1TMB - chains L and H of the 4 polymer chains in the assembly; structure by X-ray diffraction, 2.30 A resolution.

Chain L:
Name: Alpha-thrombin (small subunit)
Source organism: Homo sapiens
Notes: EC 3.4.21.5
Reference sequence: P00734 (THRB_HUMAN); residues 1-14 here correspond to UniProt positions 336-349 (UniProt number = residue number + 335)
Chain sequence (36 residues; each row starts with the number of its first residue; a row labelled like 14A-14N holds insertion residues (14A, then the next letters in order)):
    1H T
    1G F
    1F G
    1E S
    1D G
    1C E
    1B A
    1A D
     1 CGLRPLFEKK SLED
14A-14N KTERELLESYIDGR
Disordered / not traced: 1H, 1G, 1F, 1E, 14L-14N
Curated features (UniProtKB/Swiss-Prot):
  - site: Arg14N (Cleavage)

Chain H:
Name: Alpha-thrombin (large subunit)
Source organism: Homo sapiens
Notes: EC 3.4.21.5
Reference sequence: P00734 (THRB_HUMAN); the construct lacks a stretch of the UniProt sequence and is renumbered around it, so the offset changes along the chain: 16-36 = UniProt 364-384; 37-60 = UniProt 386-409; 61-77 = UniProt 419-435; 78-97 = UniProt 437-456; 7 more segments
Chain sequence (259 residues; row label = number of the first residue in the row; note: 3 numbers in that range are skipped by the numbering (no residue carries them; nothing is unmodelled there); a row labelled like 60A-60I holds insertion residues (60A, then the next letters in order)):
    16 IVEGSDAEIG MSPWQVMLFR K
   36A S
    37 PQELLCGASL ISDRWVLTAA HCLL
60A-60I YPPWDKNFT
    61 ENDLLVRIGK HSRTRYE
   77A R
    78 NIEKISMLEK IYIHPRYNWR
   97A E
    98 NLDRDIALMK LKKPVAFSDY IHPVCLPDRE TA
129A-129C ASL
   130 LQAGYKGRVT GWGNLKET
147A-147G WTANVGK
   150 GQPSVLQVVN LPIVERPVCK DSTRIRITDN MFCAG
  184A Y
   185 KP
186A-186D DEGK
   187 RGDACEGDSG GPFVMKSP
204A-204B FN
   205 NRWYQMGIVS WGE
   219 GCD
  221A R
   222 DGKYGFYTHV FRLKKWIQKV IDQFGE
Disordered / not traced: 147A-147G
Cystine bridges: Cys42-Cys58, Cys168-Cys182, Cys191-Cys220
Curated features (UniProtKB/Swiss-Prot):
  - region: Ala183 to Val200 (High affinity receptor-binding region which is also known as the TP508 peptide)
  - active site (Charge relay system): His57, Asp102, Ser195
  - glycosylation: Asn60G (N-linked (GlcNAc...) (complex) asparagine)

How chain L and chain H interact:
Contacting residue pairs - 66 pairs, chain L then chain H:
  Cys1(L) - Pro120(H)
  Cys1(L) - Cys122(H)  disulfide
  Cys1(L) - Arg206(H)  hydrogen bond (backbone-side chain)
  Asp1A(L) - His119(H)  hydrogen bond (backbone-side chain)
  Asp1A(L) - Arg206(H)
  Ala1B(L) - Arg206(H)  hydrogen bond (backbone-side chain)
  Glu1C(L) - Ile47(H)
  Glu1C(L) - Ser48(H)
  Glu1C(L) - Val121(H)
  Glu1C(L) - Cys122(H)
  Glu1C(L) - Leu123(H)  hydrogen bond (side chain-backbone)
  Gly1D(L) - Ser48(H)
  Gly1D(L) - Asp49(H)
  Gly1D(L) - Phe114(H)
  Gly2(L) - Pro120(H)  hydrogen bond (backbone-backbone)
  Gly2(L) - Cys122(H)
  Gly2(L) - Arg206(H)
  Gly2(L) - Trp207(H)  hydrogen bond (backbone-backbone)
  Leu3(L) - His119(H)  hydrogen bond (backbone-side chain)
  Leu3(L) - Arg206(H)
  Arg4(L) - Gly25(H)
  Arg4(L) - Met26(H)  hydrogen bond (side chain-backbone)
  Arg4(L) - Pro28(H)
  Arg4(L) - Trp29(H)
  Arg4(L) - Arg137(H)
  Arg4(L) - Trp207(H)
  Pro5(L) - Ser115(H)
  Pro5(L) - Asp116(H)
  Pro5(L) - His119(H)
  Leu6(L) - Ile24(H)
  Leu6(L) - Asp116(H)
  Phe7(L) - Glu23(H)
  Phe7(L) - Ile24(H)
  Phe7(L) - Gly25(H)
  Phe7(L) - Met26(H)  hydrophobic
  Glu8(L) - Lys202(H)  salt bridge
  Glu8(L) - Asn205(H)
  Glu8(L) - Trp207(H)  hydrogen bond
  Lys9(L) - His119(H)
  Asp14(L) - Glu23(H)
  Asp14(L) - Met26(H)
  Asp14(L) - Arg137(H)  salt bridge
  Asp14(L) - Trp207(H)
  Lys14A(L) - Glu23(H)  salt bridge
  Thr14B(L) - Arg137(H)  hydrogen bond
  Thr14B(L) - Asn159(H)  hydrogen bond
  Glu14C(L) - Arg137(H)
  Glu14C(L) - Lys202(H)  salt bridge
  Glu14E(L) - Lys135(H)  salt bridge
  Glu14E(L) - Asn159(H)  hydrogen bond
  Glu14E(L) - Tyr184A(H)
  Leu14F(L) - Lys135(H)
  Leu14F(L) - Gly136(H)
  Leu14F(L) - Asn159(H)
  Leu14F(L) - Trp207(H)  hydrophobic
  Leu14G(L) - Lys202(H)
  Leu14G(L) - Pro204(H)  hydrophobic
  Ser14I(L) - Gly133(H)
  Ser14I(L) - Tyr134(H)
  Ser14I(L) - Lys135(H)  hydrogen bond (side chain-backbone)
  Tyr14J(L) - Tyr134(H)  hydrophobic
  Tyr14J(L) - Lys135(H)  hydrogen bond (side chain-backbone)
  Tyr14J(L) - Met201(H)  hydrophobic
  Tyr14J(L) - Lys202(H)
  Tyr14J(L) - Pro204(H)  hydrophobic
  Ile14K(L) - Tyr134(H)
Other interface residues (no listed pair), chain H (33 interface residues in all): Tyr117, Leu129C, Ser203
Disulfides between the chains: Cys1(L)-Cys122(H)

Overview:
23 residues of chain L and 33 residues of chain H are in contact, with 1 disulfide bond, 14 hydrogen bonds and
5 salt bridges. Polar contacts include Glu8(L)-Lys202(H), Lys14A(L)-Glu23(H) and Glu14E(L)-Lys135(H). UniProt
lists 3 active-site residues on chain H.
Chain L is Alpha-thrombin (small subunit) and chain H is Alpha-thrombin (large subunit), both from Homo
sapiens; the structure, Molecular basis for the inhibition of human alpha-thrombin by the macrocyclic peptide
cyclotheonamide A, was determined by X-ray diffraction.
